PDB entry 6S9E | X-ray diffraction, 2.25 A resolution | chains A and F of the 6 polymer chains in the assembly

[Chain A]
Molecule: Tubulin alpha-1B chain
Source organism: Bos taurus
UniProtKB: P81947 (TBA1B_BOVIN); residue numbers follow UniProt; this construct covers 1-440
Chain sequence (440 residues; each row starts with the number of its first residue):
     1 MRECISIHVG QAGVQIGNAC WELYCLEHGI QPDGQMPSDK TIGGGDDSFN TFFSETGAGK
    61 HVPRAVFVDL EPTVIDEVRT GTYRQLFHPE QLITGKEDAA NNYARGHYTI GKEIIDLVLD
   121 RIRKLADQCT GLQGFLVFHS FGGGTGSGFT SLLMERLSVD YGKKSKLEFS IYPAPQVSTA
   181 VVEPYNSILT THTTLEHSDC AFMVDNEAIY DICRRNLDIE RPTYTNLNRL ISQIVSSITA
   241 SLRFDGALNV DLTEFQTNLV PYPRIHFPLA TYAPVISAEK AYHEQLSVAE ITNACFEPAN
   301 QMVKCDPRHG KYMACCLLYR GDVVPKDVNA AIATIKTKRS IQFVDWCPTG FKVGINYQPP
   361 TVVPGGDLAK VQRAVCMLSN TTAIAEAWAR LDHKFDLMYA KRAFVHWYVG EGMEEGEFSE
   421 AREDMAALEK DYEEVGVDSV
Unresolved in the structure: 281-282, 438-440
Ion coordination: Ca2+: Asp39, Thr41, Gly44, Glu55
Residues lining bound ligands: GTP (guanosine-5'-triphosphate): Gly10, Gln11, Ala12, Gln15, Ile16, Asp69, Asp98, Ala99, Ala100, Asn101, Ser140, Gly142, Gly143, Gly144, Thr145, Gly146, Ile171, Pro173, Val177, Ser178, Thr179, Glu183, Asn206, Tyr224, Leu227, Asn228, Ile231

[Chain F]
Molecule: Tubulin Tyrosine ligase
Source organism: Gallus gallus
UniProtKB: E1BQ43 (E1BQ43_CHICK); residues 1-378 here = UniProt positions 1-378
Chain sequence (378 residues; numbered 1 to 378; the number before each row is that of its first residue):
     1 MYTFVVRDEN SSVYAEVSRL LLATGQWKRL RKDNPRFNLM LGERNRLPFG RLGHEPGLVQ
    61 LVNYYRGADK LCRKASLVKL IKTSPELSES CTWFPESYVI YPTNLKTPVA PAQNGIRHLI
   121 NNTRTDEREV FLAAYNRRRE GREGNVWIAK SSAGAKGEGI LISSEASELL DFIDEQGQVH
   181 VIQKYLEKPL LLEPGHRKFD IRSWVLVDHL YNIYLYREGV LRTSSEPYNS ANFQDKTCHL
   241 TNHCIQKEYS KNYGRYEEGN EMFFEEFNQY LMDALNTTLE NSILLQIKHI IRSCLMCIEP
   301 AISTKHLHYQ SFQLFGFDFM VDEELKVWLI EVNGAPACAQ KLYAELCQGI VDVAISSVFP
   361 LADTGQKTSQ PTSIFIKL
Unresolved in the structure: 103-125, 137-143, 153-161, 174-178, 232-233, 249-251, 363-372
Ion coordination: Mg2+: Glu331 (together with AMP-PCP)
Residues lining bound ligands: AMP-PCP (ACP; phosphomethylphosphonic acid adenylate ester): Lys74, Pro95, Ile148, Lys150, Gln183, Lys184, Tyr185, Leu186, Lys198, Asp200, Arg202, Arg222, His239, Leu240, Thr241, Asn242, Asp318, Ile330, Glu331, Asn333

[Interface between chain A and chain F]
Pairs across the interface (24):
  Gln176(A) with Pro56(F)
  Glu207(A) with His54(F), salt bridge
  Glu297(A) with His306(F), salt bridge
  Pro298(A) with Leu307(F), hydrophobic
  Lys304(A) with Gly53(F), hydrogen bond (side chain-backbone); His54(F); His308(F)
  Asp306(A) with Arg66(F); Leu307(F)
  Arg308(A) with Pro300(F), hydrogen bond (side chain-backbone); Ala301(F), hydrogen bond (side chain-backbone); Ile302(F); Ser303(F), hydrogen bond (side chain-backbone); Leu307(F)
  His309(A) with Arg66(F), hydrogen bond (side chain-backbone); Gly67(F); Ala301(F)
  Lys338(A) with Pro300(F)
  Ser340(A) with Ala301(F)
  Glu386(A) with Gly50(F); Arg66(F), salt bridge
  Arg390(A) with Gly50(F); His54(F)
  His393(A) with Arg51(F)
Other interface residues (no listed pair), chain A (15 interface residues in all): Cys305, Ala389

[Summary]
15 residues of chain A and 14 residues of chain F are in contact, with 5 hydrogen bonds and 3 salt bridges.
Polar pairs include Glu207(A)-His54(F), Glu297(A)-His306(F) and Glu386(A)-Arg66(F). Bound to chain A: GTP.
Chain F binds AMP-PCP.
Here chain A is Tubulin alpha-1B chain (Bos taurus) and chain F is Tubulin Tyrosine ligase (Gallus gallus).
Entry 6S9E (Tubulin-GDP.AlF complex) was determined by X-ray diffraction together with 6GZE from the same
study.
